PDB entry 8WBZ | electron microscopy, 3.20 A resolution | chains B and C of the 4 polymer chains in the assembly

Chain B (and C):
Protein: Angiotensin-converting enzyme 2
From: Homo sapiens
Notes: chain C of this document is another copy of the same molecule, construct and numbering; everything in this record applies to it too
UniProt: Q9BYF1 (ACE2_HUMAN); residues 1-805 here = UniProt positions 1-805
Amino-acid sequence (817 residues; row label = number of the first residue in the row):
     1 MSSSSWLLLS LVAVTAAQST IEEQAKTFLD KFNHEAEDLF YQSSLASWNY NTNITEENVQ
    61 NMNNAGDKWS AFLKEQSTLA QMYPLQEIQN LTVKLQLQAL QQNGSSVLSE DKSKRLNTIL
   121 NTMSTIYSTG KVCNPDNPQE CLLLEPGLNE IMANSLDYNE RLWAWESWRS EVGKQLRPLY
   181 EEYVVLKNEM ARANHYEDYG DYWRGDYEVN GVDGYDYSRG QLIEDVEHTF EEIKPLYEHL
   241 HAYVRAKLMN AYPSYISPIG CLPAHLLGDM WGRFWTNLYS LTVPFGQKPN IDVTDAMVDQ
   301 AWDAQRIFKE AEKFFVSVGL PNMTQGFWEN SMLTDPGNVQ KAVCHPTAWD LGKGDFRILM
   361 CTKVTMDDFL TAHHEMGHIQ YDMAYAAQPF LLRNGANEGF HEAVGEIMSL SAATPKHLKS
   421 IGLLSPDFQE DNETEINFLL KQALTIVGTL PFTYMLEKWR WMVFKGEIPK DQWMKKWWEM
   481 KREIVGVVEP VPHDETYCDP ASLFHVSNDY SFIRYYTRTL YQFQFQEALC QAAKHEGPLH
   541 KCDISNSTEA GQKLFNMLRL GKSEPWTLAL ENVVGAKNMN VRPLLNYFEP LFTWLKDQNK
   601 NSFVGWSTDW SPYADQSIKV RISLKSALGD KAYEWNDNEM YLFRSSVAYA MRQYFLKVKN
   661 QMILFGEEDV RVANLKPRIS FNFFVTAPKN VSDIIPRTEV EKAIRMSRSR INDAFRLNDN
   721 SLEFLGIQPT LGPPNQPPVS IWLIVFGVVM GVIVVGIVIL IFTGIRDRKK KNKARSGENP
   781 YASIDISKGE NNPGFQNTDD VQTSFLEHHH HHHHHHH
Disordered / not traced: 1-19, 769-817
Differences from the reference sequence: expression tag (806-817)
Disulfides: Cys133-Cys141, Cys344-Cys361, Cys530-Cys542
Covalently attached groups: N-acetylglucosamine (NAG) linked to Asn53, Asn90, Asn103, Asn322, Asn432, Asn546

How chain B and chain C interact:
Contacting residue pairs - 52 pairs, chain B then chain C:
  Ile126(B) - Gln139(C)
  Thr129(B) - Gln139(C)
  Pro138(B) - Gln175(C)
  Gln139(B) - Ile126(C)
  Gln139(B) - Thr129(C)
  Gln139(B) - Gln175(C)  hydrogen bond
  Gln175(B) - Pro138(C)
  Gln175(B) - Gln139(C)  hydrogen bond
  Tyr633(B) - Arg710(C)
  Asn636(B) - Gln653(C)
  Asn636(B) - Leu656(C)
  Asp637(B) - Met662(C)
  Asn638(B) - Tyr649(C)
  Asn638(B) - Arg652(C)
  Asn638(B) - Gln653(C)  hydrogen bond
  Asn638(B) - Leu656(C)
  Asn638(B) - Met662(C)
  Glu639(B) - Tyr649(C)  hydrogen bond
  Glu639(B) - Gln653(C)  hydrogen bond
  Glu639(B) - Arg710(C)  salt bridge
  Tyr641(B) - Ser645(C)
  Tyr641(B) - Ala648(C)
  Tyr641(B) - Arg652(C)
  Tyr641(B) - Gly666(C)
  Tyr641(B) - Glu667(C)
  Ser645(B) - Tyr641(C)
  Ser645(B) - Ser645(C)
  Ala648(B) - Tyr641(C)
  Tyr649(B) - Asn638(C)
  Tyr649(B) - Glu639(C)  hydrogen bond
  Arg652(B) - Asn638(C)
  Arg652(B) - Tyr641(C)
  Gln653(B) - Asn636(C)  hydrogen bond
  Gln653(B) - Asn638(C)  hydrogen bond
  Gln653(B) - Glu639(C)  hydrogen bond
  Leu656(B) - Asn636(C)
  Leu656(B) - Asn638(C)
  Met662(B) - Asp637(C)
  Met662(B) - Asn638(C)
  Gly666(B) - Tyr641(C)
  Glu667(B) - Tyr641(C)
  Arg710(B) - Tyr633(C)
  Arg710(B) - Glu639(C)  salt bridge
  Arg710(B) - Ala714(C)  hydrogen bond (side chain-backbone)
  Arg710(B) - Phe715(C)
  Arg710(B) - Arg716(C)
  Asp713(B) - Asp713(C)
  Asp713(B) - Arg716(C)  salt bridge
  Ala714(B) - Arg710(C)  hydrogen bond (backbone-side chain)
  Phe715(B) - Arg710(C)
  Arg716(B) - Arg710(C)
  Arg716(B) - Asp713(C)  salt bridge
Other interface residues (no listed pair), chain B (30 interface residues in all): Gly130, Leu642, Phe665, Glu668, Ser709
Other interface residues (no listed pair), chain C (30 interface residues in all): Gly130, Leu642, Phe665, Glu668, Ser709

Overview:
The chain B/chain C interface involves 30 residues from each chain; the contacts include 11 hydrogen bonds and
4 salt bridges. Among the polar pairs are Glu639(B)-Arg710(C), Asp713(B)-Arg716(C) and Gln139(B)-Gln175(C).
Covalently linked N-acetylglucosamine: at Asn53(B), Asn90(B), Asn103(B), Asn322(B), Asn432(B) and Asn546(B).
Both chains are Angiotensin-converting enzyme 2 (Homo sapiens). Entry 8WBZ (Cryo-EM structure of ACE2-B0AT1
complex with JX225) was determined by electron microscopy, deposited together with 8WBY.
